4C8O - chains A and C of the 3 polymer chains in the assembly; structure by X-ray diffraction, 1.75 A resolution.

# Chain A
Protein: DNA polymerase I, thermostable
From: Thermus aquaticus
Notes: EC 2.7.7.7; fragment: klenow fragment, residues 293-832
Reference sequence: P19821 (DPO1_THEAQ); residues 293-832 here = UniProt positions 293-832
Chain sequence (540 residues; row label = number of the first residue in the row):
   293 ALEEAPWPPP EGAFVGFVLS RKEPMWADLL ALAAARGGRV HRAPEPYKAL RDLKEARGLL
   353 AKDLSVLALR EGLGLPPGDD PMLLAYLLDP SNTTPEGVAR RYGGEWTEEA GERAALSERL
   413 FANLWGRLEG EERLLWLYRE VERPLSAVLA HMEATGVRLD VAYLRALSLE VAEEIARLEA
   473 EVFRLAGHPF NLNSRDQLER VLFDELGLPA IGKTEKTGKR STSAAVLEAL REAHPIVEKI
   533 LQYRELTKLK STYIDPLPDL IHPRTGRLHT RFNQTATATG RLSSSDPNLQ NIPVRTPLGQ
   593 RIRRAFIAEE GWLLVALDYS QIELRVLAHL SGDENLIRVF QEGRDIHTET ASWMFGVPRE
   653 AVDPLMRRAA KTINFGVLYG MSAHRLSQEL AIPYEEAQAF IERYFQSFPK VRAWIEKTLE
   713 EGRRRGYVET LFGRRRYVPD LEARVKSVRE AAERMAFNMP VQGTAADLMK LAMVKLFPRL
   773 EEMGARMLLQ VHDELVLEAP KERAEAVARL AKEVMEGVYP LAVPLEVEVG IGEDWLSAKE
Reported in the primary citation:
  - binding site for the 14-nt DNA strand (chain C): Tyr671
  - binding site for the 11-nt DNA strand: Glu615, Gln754

# Chain C
Molecule: 14-nt DNA strand
Sequence (14 nucleotides; row label = number of the first residue in the row):
   202 TTCXGCGCCG TGGC
Disordered / not traced: 202-203
Modified / non-standard residues: BMN ((1R)-1,4-anhydro-2-deoxy-1-(3-methoxynaphthalen-2-yl)-5-O-phosphono-D-erythro-pentitol) at position 205

# Chain A / chain C interface
Pairs across the interface - 25 pairs, chain A then chain C:
  Asn483(A) - DT212(C)  hydrogen bond to the phosphate
  Asn485(A) - DG211(C)  phosphate contact
  Asn485(A) - DT212(C)  sugar contact
  Ser486(A) - DT212(C)  phosphate contact
  Ser486(A) - DG213(C)  hydrogen bond to the phosphate
  Asp488(A) - DG213(C)  sugar contact
  Gln489(A) - DG213(C)  hydrogen bond to the phosphate
  Lys540(A) - DC209(C)  base contact
  Ser543(A) - DC210(C)  sugar contact
  Thr544(A) - DC210(C)  sugar contact
  Pro548(A) - DC210(C)  phosphate contact
  Ser577(A) - DC209(C)  phosphate contact
  Asp578(A) - DC209(C)  phosphate contact
  Asn580(A) - DG208(C)  hydrogen bond to the sugar
  Asn583(A) - DG208(C)  base contact
  Tyr671(A) - DC204(C)  base contact
  Tyr671(A) - BMN_205(C)  base contact
  Gly672(A) - DC204(C)  phosphate contact
  Met673(A) - DC204(C)  phosphate contact
  Ser674(A) - DC204(C)  hydrogen bond to the phosphate
  Arg677(A) - DC204(C)  salt bridge to the phosphate
  Ala743(A) - BMN_205(C)  phosphate contact
  Arg746(A) - DC204(C)  salt bridge to the phosphate
  Arg746(A) - BMN_205(C)  hydrogen bond to the phosphate
  Met747(A) - BMN_205(C)  base contact
Other interface residues (no listed pair), chain A (23 interface residues in all): Asn750, Gln754
Other interface residues (no listed pair), chain C (9 interface residues in all): DG206

# Overview
23 residues of chain A face 9 of chain C across their interface, with 6 hydrogen bonds and 2 salt bridges.
Among the polar pairs are Asn580(A)-DG208(C), Asn483(A)-DT212(C) and Ser486(A)-DG213(C). The paper reports a
binding site for the 11-nt DNA strand at Glu615(A) and Gln754(A); a binding site for the 14-nt DNA strand
(chain C) at Tyr671(A).
Here chain A is DNA polymerase I, thermostable (Thermus aquaticus) and chain C is a 14-nt DNA strand. Entry
4C8O (Binary complex of the large fragment of DNA polymerase I from Thermus Aquaticus with the aritificial
...) was determined by X-ray diffraction, deposited together with 4C8K, 4C8L, 4C8M, 4C8N and 4CCH.
